3UOB - chains C and B of the 4 polymer chains in the assembly; structure by X-ray diffraction, 3.01 A resolution.

Chain C:
Molecule: 23-nt DNA strand
Sequence (23 nucleotides; each row starts with the number of its first residue):
     1 CAGCTCTGTA CGTGAGCAGT GGA

Chain B:
Protein: G/T mismatch-specific thymine DNA glycosylase
Organism: Homo sapiens
Notes: EC 3.2.2.29
Reference sequence: Q13569 (TDG_HUMAN); numbering as in UniProt (aligned over 111-308)
Amino-acid sequence (201 residues; each row starts with the number of its first residue):
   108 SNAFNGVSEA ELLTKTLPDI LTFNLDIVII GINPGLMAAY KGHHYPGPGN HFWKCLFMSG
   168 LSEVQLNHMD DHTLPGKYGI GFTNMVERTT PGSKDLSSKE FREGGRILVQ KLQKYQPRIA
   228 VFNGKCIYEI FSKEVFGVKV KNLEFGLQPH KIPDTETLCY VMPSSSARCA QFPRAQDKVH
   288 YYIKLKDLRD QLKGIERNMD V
Not modelled in the structure: 108-122, 275-284, 305-308
Construct notes: expression tag (108-110)
Swiss-Prot annotation at these positions:
  - cross-link: Lys248 (Glycyl lysine isopeptide (Lys-Gly) (interchain with G-Cter in SUMO2))
What the authors report for this chain:
  - binding site for the 23-nt DNA strand: Ser271
  - catalytic residues: Asn140 (proposed by the authors, not directly observed)
  - mutagenesis - N140A: abolished catalytic activity (citing earlier work)

Interface between chain C and chain B:
Pairs across the interface (11):
  DC17(C) with Gly199(B), phosphate contact; Lys201(B), phosphate contact
  DA18(C) with Ser271(B), phosphate contact; Ser273(B), sugar contact
  DG19(C) with Gly231(B), phosphate contact; Lys232(B), hydrogen bond to the phosphate; Phe252(B), phosphate contact; Pro270(B), phosphate contact; Ser271(B), hydrogen bond to the phosphate
  DT20(C) with Lys232(B), salt bridge to the phosphate; Phe252(B), phosphate contact
Other interface residues (no listed pair), chain C (5 interface residues in all): DG16
Other interface residues (no listed pair), chain B (10 interface residues in all): Ser200, Cys233

Summary:
5 residues of chain C and 10 residues of chain B are in contact, with 2 hydrogen bonds and 1 salt bridge.
Among the polar pairs are DG19(C)-Lys232(B), DG19(C)-Ser271(B) and DT20(C)-Lys232(B). The paper reports the
catalytic residue Asn140(B); N140A of chain B abolishes catalytic activity.
Here chain C is a 23-nt DNA strand and chain B is G/T mismatch-specific thymine DNA glycosylase (Homo
sapiens). Entry 3UOB (Crystal structure of Human Thymine DNA Glycosylase Bound to Substrate Analog
2'-deoxy-2'-beta-fluoro-cytidine) was determined by X-ray diffraction (same publication as 3UO7).
